PDB entry 7X96 | electron microscopy, 3.40 A resolution | chains H and L of the 3 polymer chains in the assembly

[Chain H]
Protein: Ab847 heavy chain
Organism: Homo sapiens
Amino-acid sequence (262 residues; each row starts with the number of its first residue; numbers below 1 keep their minus sign (Met-25 is residue -25)):
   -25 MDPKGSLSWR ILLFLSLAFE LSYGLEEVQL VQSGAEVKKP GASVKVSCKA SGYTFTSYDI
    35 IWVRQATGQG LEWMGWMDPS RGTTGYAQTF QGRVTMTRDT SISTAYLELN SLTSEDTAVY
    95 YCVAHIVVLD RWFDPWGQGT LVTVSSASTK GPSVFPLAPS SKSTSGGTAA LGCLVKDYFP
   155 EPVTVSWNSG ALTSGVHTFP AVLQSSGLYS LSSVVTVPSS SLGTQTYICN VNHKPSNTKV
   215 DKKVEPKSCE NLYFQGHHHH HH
Disordered / not traced: -25 to 0, 121-236
Disulfide bonds: Cys22-Cys96

[Chain L]
Protein: Ab847 light chain
Organism: Homo sapiens
Amino-acid sequence (242 residues; numbered -25 to 216; the number before each row is that of its first residue; numbers below 1 keep their minus sign (Met-25 is residue -25)):
   -25 MDPKGSLSWR ILLFLSLAFE LSYGLEDIVM TQSPSSLSAS VGDRVTITCQ ASQDIGNFLN
    35 WCQQKPGQAP KVLIYGASNL ETGVPSRFSG SGSGTDFTFT ISSLQPEDIA TYYCQHYDNF
    95 PPRFTFGQGT KLDIKRTVAA PSVFIFPPSD EQLKSGTASV VCLLNNFYPR EAKVQWKVDN
   155 ALQSGNSQES VTEQDSKDST YSLSSTLTLS KADYEKHKVY ACEVTHQGLS SPVTKSFNRG
   215 EC
Disordered / not traced: -25 to 0, 110-216
Disulfide bonds: Cys23-Cys88

[Interface between chain H and chain L]
Pairs across the interface (20; chain H residue first):
  Ile35(H) - Phe98(L)  hydrophobic
  Val37(H) - Phe100(L)  hydrophobic
  Gln39(H) - Tyr87(L)  hydrogen bond
  Leu45(H) - Phe100(L)  hydrophobic
  Glu46(H) - Arg97(L)  salt bridge
  Trp47(H) - Pro96(L)  hydrogen bond (side chain-backbone)
  Trp47(H) - Arg97(L)  hydrogen bond (backbone-side chain)
  Trp47(H) - Phe98(L)
  Trp50(H) - Pro96(L)  hydrophobic
  Ala61(H) - Arg97(L)
  Tyr95(H) - Gln38(L)
  His99(H) - Phe98(L)
  Arg105(H) - Tyr49(L)
  Arg105(H) - Glu55(L)  salt bridge
  Trp106(H) - Tyr91(L)
  Trp106(H) - Asn93(L)
  Phe107(H) - Glu55(L)
  Asp108(H) - Phe98(L)
  Trp110(H) - Pro44(L)
  Gly111(H) - Ala43(L)
Other interface residues (no listed pair), chain H (18 interface residues in all): Gly44, Gln112
Other interface residues (no listed pair), chain L (14 interface residues in all): Val46, Gln89

[Summary]
The interface between chain H and chain L involves 18 residues on one side and 14 on the other, with 3
hydrogen bonds and 2 salt bridges. Polar contacts include Glu46(H)-Arg97(L), Arg105(H)-Glu55(L) and
Gln39(H)-Tyr87(L).
Here chain H is Ab847 heavy chain and chain L is Ab847 light chain, both from Homo sapiens. Entry 7X96 (The
SARS-CoV-2 receptor binding domain bound with the Fab fragment of a human neutralizing antibody Ab847) was
determined by electron microscopy together with 7Y6L, 7Y6N, 7X93, 7X94 and 7X95 from the same study.
